PDB entry 9FWV | electron microscopy, 3.50 A resolution | chains H and S of the 20 polymer chains in the assembly

Chain H (and S):
Protein: Ribulose bisphosphate carboxylase large chain
Source organism: Synechococcus elongatus PCC 7942
Notes: EC 4.1.1.39; chain S of this document is another copy of the same molecule, construct and numbering; everything in this record applies to it too
Reference sequence: Q31NB3 (RBL_SYNE7); residues 20-461 here correspond to UniProt positions 17-458 (UniProt number = residue number - 3)
Chain sequence (442 residues; each row starts with the number of its first residue):
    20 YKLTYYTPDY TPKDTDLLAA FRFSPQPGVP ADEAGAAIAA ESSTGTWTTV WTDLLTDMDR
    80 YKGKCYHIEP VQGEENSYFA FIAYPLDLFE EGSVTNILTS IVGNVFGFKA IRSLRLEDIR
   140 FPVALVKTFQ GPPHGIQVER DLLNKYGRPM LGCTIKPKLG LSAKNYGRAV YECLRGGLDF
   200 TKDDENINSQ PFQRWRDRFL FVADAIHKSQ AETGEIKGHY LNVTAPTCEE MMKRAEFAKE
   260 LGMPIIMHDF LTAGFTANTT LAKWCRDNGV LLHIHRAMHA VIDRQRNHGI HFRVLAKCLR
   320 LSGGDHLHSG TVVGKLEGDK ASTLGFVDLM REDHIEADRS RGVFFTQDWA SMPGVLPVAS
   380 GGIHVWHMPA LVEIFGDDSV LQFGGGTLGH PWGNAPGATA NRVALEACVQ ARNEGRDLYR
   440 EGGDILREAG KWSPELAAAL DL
Not modelled in the structure: 66-67, 332-337, 404-411

Chain H / chain S interface:
Contacting residue pairs - 150 pairs, chain H then chain S:
  Ser61(H) with Asn205(S)
  Ser62(H) with Lys177(S); Leu178(S)
  Thr63(H) with Lys177(S), hydrogen bond (backbone-side chain)
  Gly64(H) with Lys177(S)
  Val69(H) with Lys175(S)
  Trp70(H) with Ala188(S), hydrophobic; Glu191(S); Gly412(S), hydrogen bond (side chain-backbone); Asn413(S)
  Thr71(H) with Lys175(S), hydrogen bond (side chain-backbone); Pro176(S); Leu180(S); Ala188(S)
  Asp72(H) with Pro176(S)
  Thr75(H) with Pro176(S); Gly179(S); Leu180(S)
  Met77(H) with Pro176(S), hydrophobic
  Tyr80(H) with Leu178(S), hydrophobic; Gly179(S); Phe211(S)
  Asp106(H) with Gln209(S), hydrogen bond (backbone-side chain); Pro210(S); Phe211(S)
  Leu107(H) with Leu178(S), hydrophobic; Gln209(S), hydrogen bond (backbone-side chain)
  Phe108(H) with Gln209(S); Pro210(S)
  Glu109(H) with Asn207(S); Ser208(S); Gln209(S), hydrogen bond (backbone-side chain); Pro245(S); Arg253(S), salt bridge
  Glu110(H) with Pro210(S); Arg213(S), salt bridge
  Gly111(H) with Pro245(S)
  Ser112(H) with Pro245(S)
  Thr114(H) with Thr243(S); Ala244(S); Thr271(S), hydrogen bond; Ala272(S), hydrogen bond (side chain-backbone)
  Asn115(H) with Glu204(S); Asn205(S), hydrogen bond (side chain-backbone); Asn207(S), hydrogen bond; Gln209(S), hydrogen bond
  Leu117(H) with Thr271(S)
  Thr118(H) with Glu204(S); Asn205(S); Thr271(S), hydrogen bond
  Ser119(H) with Asn205(S), hydrogen bond
  Val121(H) with Met297(S); Val300(S)
  Gly122(H) with Ala296(S); Met297(S), hydrogen bond (backbone-backbone); His298(S)
  Asn123(H) with His298(S)
  Phe125(H) with Ala299(S); Val300(S); Arg303(S), hydrogen bond (backbone-side chain)
  Gly126(H) with Ala299(S); Arg303(S)
  Phe127(H) with Arg303(S), hydrogen bond (backbone-side chain)
  Lys128(H) with Arg303(S), hydrogen bond (backbone-side chain)
  Ile130(H) with Arg303(S), hydrogen bond (backbone-side chain)
  Lys175(H) with Thr71(S), hydrogen bond (backbone-side chain)
  Pro176(H) with Thr71(S); Thr75(S)
  Lys177(H) with Thr63(S); Gly64(S); Asn123(S)
  Leu178(H) with Tyr80(S), hydrophobic; Leu107(S), hydrophobic
  Gly179(H) with Thr75(S); Tyr80(S)
  Leu180(H) with Thr75(S)
  Ala188(H) with Trp70(S), hydrophobic; Thr71(S)
  Glu191(H) with Trp70(S)
  Glu204(H) with Thr118(S)
  Asn205(H) with Ser119(S)
  Asn207(H) with Glu109(S); Asn115(S), hydrogen bond
  Ser208(H) with Glu109(S)
  Gln209(H) with Leu107(S), hydrogen bond (side chain-backbone)
  Pro210(H) with Asp106(S); Phe108(S); Glu110(S)
  Phe211(H) with Tyr80(S)
  Ala244(H) with Thr275(S), hydrogen bond (backbone-side chain)
  Pro245(H) with Glu109(S); Gly111(S); Ser112(S); Thr275(S); Thr278(S)
  Thr246(H) with Thr275(S); Thr278(S); Thr279(S)
  Cys247(H) with Cys247(S), disulfide; Thr275(S); Ala276(S), hydrophobic; Thr279(S), hydrogen bond (backbone-side chain)
  Glu248(H) with Met251(S); Thr279(S)
  Met250(H) with Thr275(S)
  Met251(H) with Glu248(S)
  Arg253(H) with Glu109(S), salt bridge
  Asp268(H) with Thr118(S)
  Thr271(H) with Thr114(S); Thr118(S); Phe274(S)
  Ala272(H) with Thr114(S); Ala272(S); Gly273(S); Phe274(S); Thr275(S)
  Gly273(H) with Thr271(S); Ala272(S); Gly273(S)
  Phe274(H) with Thr271(S), hydrogen bond (backbone-backbone); Ala272(S)
  Thr275(H) with Ala244(S), hydrogen bond (side chain-backbone); Pro245(S); Thr246(S); Cys247(S); Ala272(S)
  Thr278(H) with Pro245(S); Thr246(S)
  Thr279(H) with Thr246(S); Cys247(S), hydrogen bond (side chain-backbone); Glu248(S)
  Lys282(H) with Thr246(S)
  Ala296(H) with Gly122(S)
  Met297(H) with Val121(S); Gly122(S), hydrogen bond (backbone-backbone)
  Ala299(H) with Phe125(S); Gly126(S); His307(S)
  Val300(H) with Phe125(S), hydrophobic
  Ile301(H) with Val300(S), hydrophobic
  Arg303(H) with Phe125(S), hydrogen bond (side chain-backbone); Gly126(S); Phe127(S), hydrogen bond (side chain-backbone); Ile130(S), hydrogen bond (side chain-backbone)
  Asn306(H) with Gln304(S)
  His307(H) with Ala299(S), hydrogen bond (side chain-backbone); Gln304(S)
  Gly412(H) with Val69(S); Trp70(S), hydrogen bond (backbone-side chain)
  Asn413(H) with Trp70(S)
Other interface residues (no listed pair), chain H (80 interface residues in all): Glu60, Asn184, Arg187, Thr243, Ala276, Arg295, Ile309
Other interface residues (no listed pair), chain S (79 interface residues in all): Glu60, Ser62, Asp72, Leu74, Leu117, Lys128, Arg131, Arg187, Ile206, Asp268, Lys282, Ile301
Disulfides between the chains: Cys247(H)-Cys247(S)

In short:
Chain H and chain S form an interface of 80 and 79 residues respectively; the contacts include 1 disulfide
bond, 32 hydrogen bonds and 3 salt bridges. Polar pairs include Glu109(H)-Arg253(S), Glu110(H)-Arg213(S) and
Thr63(H)-Lys177(S).
Both chains are Ribulose bisphosphate carboxylase large chain (Synechococcus elongatus PCC 7942). Entry 9FWV
(Rubisco in native beta-carboxysomes) was determined by electron microscopy.
